5L6A - chains H and Z of the 28 polymer chains in the assembly; structure by X-ray diffraction, 2.80 A resolution.

Chain H:
Name: Proteasome subunit beta type-2
Organism: Saccharomyces cerevisiae (strain ATCC 204508 / S288c)
Notes: EC 3.4.25.1
Reference sequence: P25043 (PSB2_YEAST); residues 1-232 here correspond to UniProt positions 30-261 (UniProt number = residue number + 29)
Sequence (232 residues; row label = number of the first residue in the row):
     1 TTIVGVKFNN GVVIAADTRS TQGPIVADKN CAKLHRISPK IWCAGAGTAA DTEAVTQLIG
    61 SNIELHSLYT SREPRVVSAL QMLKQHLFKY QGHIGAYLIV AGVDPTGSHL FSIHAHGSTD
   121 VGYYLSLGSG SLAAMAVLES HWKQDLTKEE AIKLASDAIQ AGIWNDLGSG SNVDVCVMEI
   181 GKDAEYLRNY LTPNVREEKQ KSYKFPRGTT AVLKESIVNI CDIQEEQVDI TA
Unresolved in the structure: 227-232
Covalently attached groups: compound 79L linked to Thr1
Ligand contacts: 79L ((2S)-3-(4-methoxyphenyl)-N-[(2S,3S,4R)-4-methyl-3,5-bis(oxidanyl)-1-phenyl-pentan-2-yl]-2-[[(2R)-2-(2-morpholin-4-ylethanoylamino)propanoyl]amino]propanamide): Arg19, Ser20, Thr21, Gln22, Cys31, Lys33, His35, Gly45, Ala46, Gly47, Thr48, Ala49, Thr52, Ser129, Gly168
UniProt features mapped onto this chain:
  - active site: Thr1 (Nucleophile)

Chain Z:
Name: Proteasome subunit beta type-6, Proteasome subunit beta type-1
Organism: Saccharomyces cerevisiae (strain ATCC 204508 / S288c)
Notes: EC 3.4.25.1
Reference sequence: chimeric construct of P23724, O09061: residues 1-96 from P23724 (PSB6_YEAST) positions 20-115 (UniProt number = residue number + 19); residues 97-111 from O09061 positions 123-137 (UniProt number = residue number + 26); residues 112-117 from P23724 (PSB6_YEAST) positions 131-136 (UniProt number = residue number + 19); residues 118-133 from O09061 positions 144-159 (UniProt number = residue number + 26); residues 134-222 from P23724 (PSB6_YEAST) positions 153-241 (UniProt number = residue number + 19)
Sequence (222 residues; row label = number of the first residue in the row):
     1 QFNPYGDNGG TILGIAGEDF AVLAGDTRNI TDYSINSRYE PKVFDCGDNI VMSANGFAAD
    61 GDALVKRFKN SVKWYHFDHN DKKLSINSAA RNIQHLLYSR RFFPYYVYNI IAGLDEDGKG
   121 AVYSFDPVGS YQREQCRAGG AAASLIMPFL DNQVNFKNQY EPGTNGKVKK PLKYLSVEEV
   181 IKLVRDSFTS ATERHIQVGD GLEILIVTKD GVRKEFYELK RD
Bound ions: Mg2+: Thr192, Val198
Ligand contacts: 79L ((2S)-3-(4-methoxyphenyl)-N-[(2S,3S,4R)-4-methyl-3,5-bis(oxidanyl)-1-phenyl-pentan-2-yl]-2-[[(2R)-2-(2-morpholin-4-ylethanoylamino)propanoyl]amino]propanamide): Ser124, Phe125, Asp126, Ser130, Glu134, Arg137
UniProt features mapped onto this chain:
  - modified residue: Tyr123 (Phosphotyrosine)

Chain H / chain Z interface:
Residue-residue contacts (61):
  Arg19(H) - Ile196(Z)
  Arg19(H) - Asp222(Z)  salt bridge
  Pro24(H) - Arg194(Z)
  Pro24(H) - His195(Z)
  Pro24(H) - Ile196(Z)  hydrogen bond (backbone-backbone)
  Ile25(H) - Arg194(Z)
  Ile25(H) - His195(Z)
  Val26(H) - Glu193(Z)
  Val26(H) - Arg194(Z)  hydrogen bond (backbone-backbone)
  Val26(H) - Ile196(Z)  hydrophobic
  Ala27(H) - Arg194(Z)  hydrogen bond (backbone-side chain)
  Lys29(H) - Glu193(Z)  salt bridge
  Lys29(H) - Arg194(Z)
  Ile163(H) - Asp222(Z)
  Trp164(H) - Ile35(Z)
  Trp164(H) - Arg38(Z)  hydrogen bond (backbone-side chain)
  Trp164(H) - Arg221(Z)
  Trp164(H) - Asp222(Z)
  Asn165(H) - Tyr33(Z)
  Asn165(H) - Arg38(Z)
  Asp166(H) - Tyr33(Z)
  Asp166(H) - Asp222(Z)
  Leu167(H) - Arg28(Z)
  Leu167(H) - Ile30(Z)  hydrophobic
  Leu167(H) - Asp32(Z)
  Leu167(H) - Tyr33(Z)  hydrogen bond (backbone-backbone)
  Leu167(H) - Ile35(Z)  hydrophobic
  Leu167(H) - Ile196(Z)
  Gly168(H) - Tyr33(Z)
  Ser169(H) - Asp222(Z)
  Gly170(H) - Asp222(Z)
  Ser171(H) - Asp222(Z)  hydrogen bond (backbone-side chain)
  Asn194(H) - Lys220(Z)  hydrogen bond (backbone-side chain)
  Asn194(H) - Asp222(Z)
  Arg196(H) - Thr189(Z)
  Arg196(H) - Ser190(Z)
  Arg196(H) - Glu193(Z)
  Glu197(H) - Arg185(Z)  salt bridge
  Lys199(H) - Asp186(Z)
  Gln200(H) - Lys182(Z)
  Gln200(H) - Arg185(Z)  hydrogen bond
  Gln200(H) - Asp186(Z)  hydrogen bond (backbone-side chain)
  Lys201(H) - Glu179(Z)
  Lys201(H) - Asp186(Z)  hydrogen bond (backbone-side chain)
  Tyr203(H) - Phe149(Z)  hydrophobic
  Tyr203(H) - Gln153(Z)
  Tyr203(H) - Leu183(Z)
  Tyr203(H) - Asp186(Z)  hydrogen bond
  Phe205(H) - Asn152(Z)
  Phe205(H) - Gln153(Z)
  Phe205(H) - Gln159(Z)
  Pro206(H) - Pro162(Z)  hydrophobic
  Arg207(H) - Pro162(Z)
  Gly208(H) - Pro162(Z)
  Thr209(H) - Asn158(Z)
  Thr209(H) - Gln159(Z)
  Thr209(H) - Tyr160(Z)  hydrogen bond (backbone-backbone)
  Thr210(H) - Asn165(Z)
  Ala211(H) - Tyr160(Z)  hydrophobic
  Ala211(H) - Gly166(Z)
  Val212(H) - Asn165(Z)
Other interface residues (no listed pair), chain H (34 interface residues in all): Thr21, Gly23, Asp28, Val195
Other interface residues (no listed pair), chain Z (33 interface residues in all): Ser34, Leu145, Glu161, Glu218

Overview:
Chain H and chain Z form an interface of 34 and 33 residues respectively, with 12 hydrogen bonds and 3 salt
bridges. Among the polar pairs are Arg19(H)-Asp222(Z), Lys29(H)-Glu193(Z) and Glu197(H)-Arg185(Z). Chain Z
binds compound 79L. Compound 79L is covalently linked to Thr1(H).
Here chain H is Proteasome subunit beta type-2 and chain Z is Proteasome subunit beta type-6, Proteasome
subunit beta type-1, both from Saccharomyces cerevisiae (strain ATCC 204508 / S288c). Entry 5L6A (Yeast 20S
proteasome with mouse beta5i (1-138) and mouse beta6 (97-111; 118-133) in complex with epoxyketone ...) was
determined by X-ray diffraction, deposited together with 5L52, 5L54, 5L55, 5L5A, 5L5B, 5L5D and 30 further
entries.
